Entry 8CZE (electron microscopy, 2.58 A resolution); this record covers chains G and I of the 10 polymer chains in the assembly.

== Chain G ==
Protein: Histone H2A
Organism: Xenopus laevis
Chain sequence (129 residues; row label = number of the first residue in the row):
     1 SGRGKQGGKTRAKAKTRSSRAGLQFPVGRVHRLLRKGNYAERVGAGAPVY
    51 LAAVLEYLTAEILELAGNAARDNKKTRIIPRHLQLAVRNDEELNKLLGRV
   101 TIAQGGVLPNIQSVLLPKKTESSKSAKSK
Not modelled in the structure: 1-9, 119-129

== Chain I ==
Molecule: Widom 601 DNA
Sequence (146 nucleotides; row label = number of the first residue in the row; numbers below 1 keep their minus sign (DA-73 is residue -73)):
   -73 ACAGGATGTATATATCTGACACGTGCCTGGAGACTAGGGAGTAATCCCCT
   -23 TGGCGGTTAAAACGCGGGGGACAGCGCGTACGTGCGTTTAAGCGGTGCTA
    27 GAGCTGTCTACGACCAATTGAGCGGCCTCGGCACCGGGATTCTCCA

== How chain G and chain I interact ==
Pairs across the interface - 13 pairs, chain G then chain I:
  Arg11(G) - DA43(I)  base contact
  Arg11(G) - DT44(I)  hydrogen bond to the sugar
  Arg29(G) - DC49(I)  salt bridge to the phosphate
  Arg42(G) - DG38(I)  sugar contact
  Arg42(G) - DA39(I)  phosphate contact
  Val43(G) - DG38(I)  sugar contact
  Val43(G) - DA39(I)  hydrogen bond to the phosphate
  Gly44(G) - DG38(I)  phosphate contact
  Ala45(G) - DG38(I)  phosphate contact
  Thr76(G) - DG57(I)  phosphate contact
  Thr76(G) - DC58(I)  phosphate contact
  Arg77(G) - DG57(I)  sugar contact
  Arg77(G) - DC58(I)  phosphate contact
Other interface residues (no listed pair), chain G (10 interface residues in all): Glu41, Lys75
Other interface residues (no listed pair), chain I (9 interface residues in all): DG48, DA59

== Overview ==
10 residues of chain G and 9 residues of chain I are in contact, with 2 hydrogen bonds and 1 salt bridge.
Polar pairs include Arg11(G)-DT44(I), Val43(G)-DA39(I) and Arg29(G)-DC49(I).
Chain G is Histone H2A (Xenopus laevis) and chain I is Widom 601 DNA; the structure, Structure of a Xenopus
Nucleosome with Widom 601 DNA, was determined by electron microscopy together with 8CWW from the same study.
